Entry 4WHP (X-ray diffraction, 1.54 A resolution); this record covers chains F and D of the 6 polymer chains in the assembly.

[Chain F (and D)]
Protein: Protocatechuate 3,4-dioxygenase beta chain
From: Pseudomonas putida
Notes: EC 1.13.11.3; chain D of this document is another copy of the same molecule, construct and numbering; everything in this record applies to it too
UniProt: P00437 (PCXB_PSEPU); residues 301-538 here correspond to UniProt positions 2-239 (UniProt number = residue number - 299)
Amino-acid sequence (238 residues; row label = number of the first residue in the row):
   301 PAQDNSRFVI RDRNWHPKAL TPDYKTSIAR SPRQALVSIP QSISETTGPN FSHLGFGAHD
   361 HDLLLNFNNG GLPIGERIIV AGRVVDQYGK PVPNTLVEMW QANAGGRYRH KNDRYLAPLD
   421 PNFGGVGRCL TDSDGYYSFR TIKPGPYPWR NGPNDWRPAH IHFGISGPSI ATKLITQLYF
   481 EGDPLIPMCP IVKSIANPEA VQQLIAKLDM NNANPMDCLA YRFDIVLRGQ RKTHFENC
Not modelled in the structure: 538 (chain D: fully traced)
Ion coordination: Fe ion: Tyr408, Tyr447, His460, His462

[How chain F and chain D interact]
Contacting residue pairs (12; chain F residue first):
  Ile310(F) - Pro453(D)  hydrophobic
  Ile310(F) - Asn454(D)
  Asn314(F) - Asp323(D)  hydrogen bond
  Lys318(F) - Asp323(D)  salt bridge
  Arg333(F) - Ile328(D)
  Ala335(F) - Lys325(D)
  Ala335(F) - Ile328(D)  hydrophobic
  Leu336(F) - Lys325(D)  hydrogen bond (backbone-side chain)
  Ser338(F) - Lys325(D)  hydrogen bond
  Ser338(F) - Asn451(D)  hydrogen bond (side chain-backbone)
  Ser338(F) - Gly452(D)
  Ser338(F) - Pro453(D)

[In short]
Chain F and chain D each contribute 7 residues to their interface; the contacts include 4 hydrogen bonds and 1
salt bridge. Among the polar pairs are Lys318(F)-Asp323(D), Asn314(F)-Asp323(D) and Leu336(F)-Lys325(D).
Tyr408(F), Tyr447(F), His460(F) and His462(F) coordinate a Fe ion ion.
Chain F and chain D are both Protocatechuate 3,4-dioxygenase beta chain (Pseudomonas putida); the structure,
Resting Protocatechuate 3,4-dioxygenase (pseudomonas putida) at pH 6.5, was determined by X-ray diffraction
together with 4WHO, 4WHR and 4WHS from the same study.
